Entry 8DFN (X-ray diffraction, 2.04 A resolution); this record covers chains A and B.

# Chain A (and B)
Name: 3C-like proteinase nsp5
From: Severe acute respiratory syndrome coronavirus 2
Notes: EC 3.4.22.69; chain B of this document is another copy of the same molecule, construct and numbering; everything in this record applies to it too
UniProtKB: P0DTD1 (R1AB_SARS2); residues 1-306 here correspond to UniProt positions 3264-3569 (UniProt number = residue number + 3263)
Chain sequence (306 residues; each row starts with the number of its first residue):
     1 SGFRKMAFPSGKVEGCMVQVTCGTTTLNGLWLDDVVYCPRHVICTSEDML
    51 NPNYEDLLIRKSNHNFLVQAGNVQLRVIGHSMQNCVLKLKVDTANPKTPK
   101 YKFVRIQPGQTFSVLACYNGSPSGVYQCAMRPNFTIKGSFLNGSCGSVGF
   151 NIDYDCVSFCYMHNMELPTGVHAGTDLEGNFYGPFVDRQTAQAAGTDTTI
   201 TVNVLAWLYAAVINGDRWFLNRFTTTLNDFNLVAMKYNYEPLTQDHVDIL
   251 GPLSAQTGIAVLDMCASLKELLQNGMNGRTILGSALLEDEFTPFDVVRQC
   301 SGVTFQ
Disordered / not traced: 306 (chain B: 305-306)
Sequence notes: engineered mutation Asn164 (His3427 in P0DTD1)
UniProt features mapped onto this chain:
  - active site: His41 (For 3CL-PRO activity), Cys145 (Nucleophile)
  - site: Gln306 (Cleavage)
  - cross-link (Glycyl lysine isopeptide (Lys-Gly)): Lys5 (interchain with G-Cter in ubiquitin), Lys90 (interchain with G-Cter in ubiquitin)
From the paper describing this entry:
  - mutagenesis - T135I, H164N (4.2-fold), M165A, M165C, M165I, M165L, M165T, M165V, E166Q, Q192C (7.0-fold), Q192F (3.5-fold), Q192W (8.0-fold): unchanged catalytic activity
  - catalytic residues: His41, Cys145 (citing earlier work)
  - catalytic residues: Gly143, Ser144 (proposed by the authors, not directly observed)
  - mutagenesis - H41M, H41T, H41Y, H163W: abolished catalytic activity
  - mutagenesis - M49DEL, T135DEL, N142DEL, S144A (1.8-fold), S144D, S144E, S144F (5.8-fold), S144G (2.6-fold), S144H, S144K (534.0-fold), S144L (183.3-fold), S144M (8.0-fold), S144P (523.8-fold), S144Q, S144R (478.3-fold), S144T, S144V, S144W, S144Y (7.8-fold), S144DEL, M165DEL, E166A (7.5-fold), E166G (7.4-fold), E166H, E166I, E166K, E166L, E166V, E166Y, E166DEL, H172A (11.3-fold), H172F (9.9-fold), H172Q (3.2-fold), H172Y (13.9-fold), H172DEL, Q189DEL, Q192A (6.2-fold), Q192I (5.6-fold), Q192L (4.3-fold), Q192S (8.9-fold), Q192T (9.2-fold), Q192DEL: decreased catalytic activity
  - mutagenesis - M165A, M165C, M165I, M165L, M165V: unchanged binding to nirmatrelvir
  - mutagenesis - M165T (29.9-fold): decreased binding to nirmatrelvir
  - mutagenesis - M49I, M49L (1.74-fold), Q189E: increased catalytic activity
  - mutagenesis - S144A, E166Q: unchanged growth
  - mutagenesis - S144M, H172Q, H172Y: decreased growth

# How chain A and chain B interact
Contacting residue pairs (87):
  Ser1(A) - Gly138(B)
  Ser1(A) - Ser139(B)
  Ser1(A) - Phe140(B)  hydrogen bond (backbone-backbone)
  Ser1(A) - Glu166(B)  hydrogen bond
  Ser1(A) - His172(B)  hydrogen bond (backbone-side chain)
  Gly2(A) - Gly138(B)
  Gly2(A) - Ser139(B)  hydrogen bond (backbone-side chain)
  Phe3(A) - Gly138(B)
  Arg4(A) - Tyr126(B)
  Arg4(A) - Gln127(B)  hydrogen bond (side chain-backbone)
  Arg4(A) - Cys128(B)
  Arg4(A) - Lys137(B)  hydrogen bond (side chain-backbone)
  Arg4(A) - Gly138(B)
  Arg4(A) - Ser139(B)
  Arg4(A) - Glu290(B)  salt bridge
  Lys5(A) - Arg4(B)
  Lys5(A) - Tyr126(B)
  Met6(A) - Gly124(B)
  Met6(A) - Val125(B)
  Met6(A) - Tyr126(B)  hydrophobic
  Met6(A) - Ser139(B)
  Ala7(A) - Gly124(B)
  Ala7(A) - Val125(B)  hydrogen bond (backbone-backbone)
  Phe8(A) - Val125(B)
  Pro9(A) - Ser10(B)
  Pro9(A) - Glu14(B)
  Pro9(A) - Pro122(B)  hydrophobic
  Pro9(A) - Ser123(B)
  Ser10(A) - Pro9(B)
  Ser10(A) - Ser10(B)  hydrogen bond (side chain-backbone)
  Ser10(A) - Glu14(B)  hydrogen bond (backbone-side chain)
  Gly11(A) - Gly11(B)
  Gly11(A) - Glu14(B)  hydrogen bond (backbone-side chain)
  Glu14(A) - Pro9(B)
  Glu14(A) - Ser10(B)  hydrogen bond (side chain-backbone)
  Glu14(A) - Gly11(B)  hydrogen bond (side chain-backbone)
  Tyr118(A) - Gly302(B)
  Tyr118(A) - Thr304(B)
  Ser121(A) - Thr304(B)
  Pro122(A) - Pro9(B)  hydrophobic
  Pro122(A) - Thr304(B)
  Ser123(A) - Pro9(B)
  Ser123(A) - Val303(B)  hydrogen bond (side chain-backbone)
  Gly124(A) - Met6(B)
  Gly124(A) - Ala7(B)
  Val125(A) - Met6(B)
  Val125(A) - Ala7(B)  hydrogen bond (backbone-backbone)
  Val125(A) - Phe8(B)
  Val125(A) - Val125(B)  hydrophobic
  Tyr126(A) - Arg4(B)
  Tyr126(A) - Lys5(B)
  Tyr126(A) - Met6(B)  hydrophobic
  Gln127(A) - Arg4(B)  hydrogen bond (backbone-side chain)
  Cys128(A) - Arg4(B)
  Lys137(A) - Arg4(B)  hydrogen bond (backbone-side chain)
  Gly138(A) - Ser1(B)
  Gly138(A) - Gly2(B)
  Gly138(A) - Phe3(B)
  Gly138(A) - Arg4(B)
  Ser139(A) - Ser1(B)
  Ser139(A) - Gly2(B)
  Ser139(A) - Arg4(B)
  Ser139(A) - Met6(B)
  Ser139(A) - Gln299(B)  hydrogen bond
  Phe140(A) - Ser1(B)  hydrogen bond (backbone-backbone)
  Leu141(A) - Gln299(B)
  Leu141(A) - Cys300(B)
  Leu141(A) - Ser301(B)
  Leu141(A) - Gly302(B)
  Glu166(A) - Ser1(B)  hydrogen bond
  Gly170(A) - Ser1(B)
  His172(A) - Ser1(B)  hydrogen bond (side chain-backbone)
  Gly283(A) - Leu286(B)
  Ala285(A) - Ala285(B)  hydrophobic
  Leu286(A) - Gly283(B)
  Glu290(A) - Arg4(B)  salt bridge
  Gln299(A) - Ser139(B)  hydrogen bond
  Gln299(A) - Leu141(B)
  Cys300(A) - Leu141(B)
  Ser301(A) - Leu141(B)
  Gly302(A) - Leu141(B)
  Val303(A) - Ser123(B)  hydrogen bond (backbone-side chain)
  Thr304(A) - Tyr118(B)
  Thr304(A) - Ser121(B)
  Thr304(A) - Pro122(B)
  Phe305(A) - Ser121(B)
  Phe305(A) - Pro122(B)  hydrogen bond (backbone-backbone)
Also at the interface, not in a pair above, chain A (42 interface residues in all): Leu115, Thr280
Also at the interface, not in a pair above, chain B (42 interface residues in all): Leu115, Gly170, Thr280, Ser284

# In short
Chain A and chain B each contribute 42 residues to their interface, with 23 hydrogen bonds and 2 salt bridges.
Polar pairs include Arg4(A)-Glu290(B), Ser1(A)-Glu166(B) and Ser1(A)-His172(B). The paper reports catalytic
residues His41(A), Cys145(A) and Gly143(A) among others; M49DEL, T135DEL and N142DEL of chain A, among others,
reduce catalytic activity; 61 substitutions were tested in all.
Both chains are 3C-like proteinase nsp5 (Severe acute respiratory syndrome coronavirus 2). Entry 8DFN (Crystal
Structure of SARS-CoV-2 Main Protease (Mpro) H164N Mutant) was determined by X-ray diffraction (same
publication as 8DCZ, 8DD1, 8DD9, 8DFE and 8DGB).
